Entry 7DQ1 (electron microscopy, 3.60 A resolution); this record covers chains 2 and K of the 5 polymer chains in the assembly.

[Chain 2]
Molecule: VP2
Organism: Coxsackievirus B1
UniProtKB: A0A2S0RQC2 (A0A2S0RQC2_9ENTO); residues 1-263 here correspond to UniProt positions 70-332 (UniProt number = residue number + 69)
Sequence (263 residues; numbered 1 to 263; the number before each row is that of its first residue):
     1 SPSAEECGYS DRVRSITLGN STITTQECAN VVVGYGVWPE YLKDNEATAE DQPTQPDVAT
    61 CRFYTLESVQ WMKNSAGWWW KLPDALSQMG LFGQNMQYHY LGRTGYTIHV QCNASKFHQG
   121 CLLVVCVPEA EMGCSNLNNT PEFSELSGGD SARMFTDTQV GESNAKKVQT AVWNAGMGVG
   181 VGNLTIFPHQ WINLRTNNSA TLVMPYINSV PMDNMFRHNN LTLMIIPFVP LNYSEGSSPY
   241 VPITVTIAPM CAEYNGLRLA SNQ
Not modelled in the structure: 1-9, 262-263

[Chain K]
Molecule: Coxsackievirus and adenovirus receptor
Organism: Homo sapiens
Notes: fragment: D1 domain
UniProtKB: P78310 (CXAR_HUMAN); residues 20-140 here = UniProt positions 20-140
Sequence (121 residues; row label = number of the first residue in the row):
    20 LSITTPEEMI EKAKGETAYL PCKFTLSPED QGPLDIEWLI SPADNQKVDQ VIILYSGDKI
    80 YDDYYPDLKG RVHFTSNDLK SGDASINVTN LQLSDIGTYQ CKVKKAPGVA NKKIHLVVLV
   140 K
Not modelled in the structure: 62-67, 138-140
Swiss-Prot annotation at these positions:
  - glycosylation: Asn106 (N-linked (GlcNAc...) asparagine)
  - mutagenesis: Val70 to Ile72 (Abolishes binding to adenovirus type 5)
Disulfides: Cys41-Cys120

[Interface between chain 2 and chain K]
Contacting residue pairs (8; chain 2 residue first):
  Asn136(2) - Glu26(K)
  Asn138(2) - Pro25(K)
  Asn138(2) - Glu26(K)  hydrogen bond
  Asn139(2) - Thr24(K)
  Asn139(2) - Pro25(K)
  Asn139(2) - Glu26(K)
  Thr140(2) - Thr23(K)
  Lys166(2) - Thr24(K)
From the paper, about this interface:
  - residue pairs: Asn139(2)-Thr24(K), Lys166(2)-Thr24(K)
  - interface residues, chain 2: Asn138(2)
  - interface residues, chain K: Ser21(K), Glu26(K)

[Summary]
5 residues of chain 2 face 4 of chain K across their interface, with 1 hydrogen bond. Its one hydrogen-bonded
contact is Asn138(2)-Glu26(K). The paper describes contacts between Asn139(2) and Thr24(K) and Lys166(2) and
Thr24(K). UniProt lists 3 mutagenesis sites on chain K. The paper reports interface residues Asn138(2) and
Ser21(K) among others.
Here chain 2 is VP2 (Coxsackievirus B1) and chain K is Coxsackievirus and adenovirus receptor (Homo sapiens).
Entry 7DQ1 (Cryo-EM structure of Coxsackievirus B1 virion in complex with CAR at physiological temperature)
was determined by electron microscopy (same publication as 7DPF, 7DPG, 7DPZ and 7DQ4).
